Entry 8CQK (X-ray diffraction, 2.62 A resolution); this record covers chains A and G of the 12 polymer chains in the assembly.

[Chain A (and G)]
Protein: Elongin-B
From: Homo sapiens
Notes: chain G of this document is another copy of the same molecule, construct and numbering; everything in this record applies to it too
UniProt: Q15370 (ELOB_HUMAN); residues 1-104 here = UniProt positions 1-104
Chain sequence (104 residues; each row starts with the number of its first residue):
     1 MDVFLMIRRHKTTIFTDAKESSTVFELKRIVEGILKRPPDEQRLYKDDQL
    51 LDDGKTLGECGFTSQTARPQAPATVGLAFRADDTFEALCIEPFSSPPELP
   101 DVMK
Modified positions: Cys60 (S-(dimethylarsenic)cysteine; CAS); Cys89 (S-(dimethylarsenic)cysteine; CAS)
Curated features (UniProtKB/Swiss-Prot):
  - modified residue: Met1 (N-acetylmethionine), Thr84 (Phosphothreonine)

[Chain A / chain G interface]
Pairs across the interface - 7 pairs, chain A then chain G:
  Met1(A) - Asp82(G)  hydrogen bond (backbone-side chain)
  Lys19(A) - Ala81(G)
  Lys19(A) - Asp82(G)  salt bridge
  Phe25(A) - Lys11(G)
  Phe25(A) - Glu91(G)
  Glu26(A) - His10(G)  salt bridge
  Arg29(A) - Glu91(G)  salt bridge

[Summary]
Chain A and chain G each contribute 5 residues to their interface, with 1 hydrogen bond and 3 salt bridges.
Polar contacts include Lys19(A)-Asp82(G), Glu26(A)-His10(G) and Arg29(A)-Glu91(G).
Chain A and chain G are both Elongin-B (Homo sapiens); the structure, pVHL:EloB:EloC in complex with
(2S,4R)-1-((S)-2-(1-Fluorocyclopropane-1-carboxamido)-3,3-dimethylbutanoyl)-4-hydroxy-N-((S)-1-(2-methyl-4-(4-methylthiazol-5-yl)phenyl)ethyl)pyrrolidine-2-carboxamide
(Compound 30), was determined by X-ray diffraction, deposited together with 8CQE and 8CQL.
